Entry 2QR9 (X-ray diffraction, 2.00 A resolution); this record covers chains A and B of the 4 polymer chains in the assembly.

== Chain A (and B) ==
Name: Estrogen receptor
Source organism: Homo sapiens
Notes: fragment: Steroid-binding region, residues 298-554; chain B of this document is another copy of the same molecule, construct and numbering; everything in this record applies to it too
UniProtKB: P03372 (ESR1_HUMAN); numbering as in UniProt (aligned over 298-554)
Chain sequence (258 residues; numbered 297 to 554; the number before each row is that of its first residue):
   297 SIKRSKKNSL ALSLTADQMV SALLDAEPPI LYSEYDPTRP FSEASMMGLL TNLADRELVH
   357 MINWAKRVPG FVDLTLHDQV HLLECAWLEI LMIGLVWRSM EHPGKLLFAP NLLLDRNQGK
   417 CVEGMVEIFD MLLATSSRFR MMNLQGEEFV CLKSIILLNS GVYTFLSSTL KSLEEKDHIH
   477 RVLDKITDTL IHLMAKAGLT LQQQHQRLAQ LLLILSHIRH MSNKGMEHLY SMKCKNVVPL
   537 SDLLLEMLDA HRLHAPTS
Disordered / not traced: 297-304, 332-334, 550-554 (chain B: 297-305, 462-464, 551-554)
Differences from the reference sequence: expression tag (297); engineered mutation S537 (Tyr in P03372)
Residues lining bound ligands: HZ3 (dimethyl (1R,4S)-5,6-bis(4-hydroxyphenyl)-7-oxabicyclo[2.2.1]hepta-2,5-diene-2,3-dicarboxylate): M343, L346, T347, A350, E353, W383, L384, L387, M388, L391, R394, F404, V418, G420, M421, I424, F425, L428, H524, L525, L536, L540
What the authors report for this chain:
  - conformationally variable residues (side-chain flip): L536
  - mutagenesis - Y537S: increased signaling (citing earlier work)
  - mutagenesis - Y537S: increased stability in response to tritiated estradiol

== Interface between chain A and chain B ==
Residue-residue contacts - 59 pairs, chain A then chain B:
  A430(A) with Y459(B)
  R434(A) with Y459(B), hydrogen bond; H476(B), hydrogen bond
  I451(A) with L509(B), hydrophobic
  N455(A) with L509(B); S512(B)
  Y459(A) with A430(B); R434(B); L509(B); I510(B); H513(B)
  H476(A) with R434(B)
  D480(A) with Q502(B); Q506(B), hydrogen bond
  T483(A) with H501(B); A505(B)
  D484(A) with Q498(B), hydrogen bond; H501(B), salt bridge; Q502(B), hydrogen bond
  I487(A) with H501(B)
  L497(A) with L497(B), hydrophobic
  Q498(A) with D484(B), hydrogen bond
  H501(A) with T483(B); I487(B); L497(B); H501(B); L504(B)
  Q502(A) with D480(B); T483(B); D484(B), hydrogen bond
  L504(A) with H501(B)
  A505(A) with T483(B); L508(B), hydrophobic
  Q506(A) with D480(B), hydrogen bond
  L508(A) with A505(B), hydrophobic
  L509(A) with I451(B), hydrophobic; N455(B); Y459(B); L511(B), hydrophobic
  I510(A) with Y459(B)
  L511(A) with S512(B), hydrogen bond (backbone-side chain)
  S512(A) with L511(B); S512(B), hydrogen bond (backbone-side chain); R515(B), hydrogen bond
  H513(A) with N455(B), hydrogen bond; S456(B); V458(B); Y459(B); R515(B), hydrogen bond
  R515(A) with S512(B), hydrogen bond; H516(B)
  H516(A) with R515(B); N519(B), hydrogen bond
  N519(A) with H516(B), hydrogen bond; N519(B), hydrogen bond
  K520(A) with N519(B); L549(B)
  E523(A) with E523(B)
  H547(A) with K520(B), hydrogen bond (backbone-side chain)
Also at the interface, not in a pair above, chain A (33 interface residues in all): E423, M427, T460, L479
Also at the interface, not in a pair above, chain B (35 interface residues in all): T460, L479, Q500, R548

== Summary ==
33 residues of chain A face 35 of chain B across their interface, with 18 hydrogen bonds and 1 salt bridge.
Polar contacts include D484(A)-H501(B), R434(A)-Y459(B) and R434(A)-H476(B). Ligands of chain A: compound HZ3.
The paper reports that Y537S of chain A increases signaling; conformational variability at L536(A).
Chain A and chain B are both Estrogen receptor (Homo sapiens); the structure, Crystal Structure of the
Estrogen Receptor Alpha Ligand Binding Domain Complexed with an Oxabicyclic Derivative Compound, was
determined by X-ray diffraction (same publication as 2B23, 2QA6, 2QA8, 2QAB, 2QGT, 2QGW and 3 further
entries).
